PDB entry 4KHR | X-ray diffraction, 2.45 A resolution | chain A

# Chain A
Molecule: NS5B RNA-dependent RNA polymerase
Organism: Hepatitis C virus subtype 1a
Notes: EC 2.7.7.48; fragment: hcv ns5b gt1a c316y 1-571
UniProt: B1PPP0 (B1PPP0_9HEPC); residues 1-570 here correspond to UniProt positions 2421-2990 (UniProt number = residue number + 2420)
Sequence (579 residues; each row starts with the number of its first residue; numbering starts at 0):
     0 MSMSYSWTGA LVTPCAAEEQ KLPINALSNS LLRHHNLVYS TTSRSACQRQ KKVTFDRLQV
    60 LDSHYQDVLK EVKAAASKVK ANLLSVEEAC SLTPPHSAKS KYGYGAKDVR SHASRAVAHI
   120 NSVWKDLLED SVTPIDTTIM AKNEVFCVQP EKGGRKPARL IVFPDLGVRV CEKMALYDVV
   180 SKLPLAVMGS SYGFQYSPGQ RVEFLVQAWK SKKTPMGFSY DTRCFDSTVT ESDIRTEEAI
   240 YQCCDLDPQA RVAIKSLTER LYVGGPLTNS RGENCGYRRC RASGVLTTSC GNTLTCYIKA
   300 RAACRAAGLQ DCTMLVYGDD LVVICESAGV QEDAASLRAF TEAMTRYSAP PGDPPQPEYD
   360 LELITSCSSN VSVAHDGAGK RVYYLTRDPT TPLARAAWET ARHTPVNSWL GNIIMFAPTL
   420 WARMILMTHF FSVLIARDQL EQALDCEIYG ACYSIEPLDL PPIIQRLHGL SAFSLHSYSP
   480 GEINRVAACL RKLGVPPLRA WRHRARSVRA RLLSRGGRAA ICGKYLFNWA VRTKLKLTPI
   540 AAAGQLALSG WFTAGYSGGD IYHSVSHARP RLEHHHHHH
Unresolved in the structure: 0, 563-578
Sequence notes: expression tag (0, 571-578); variant Ser5 (Thr2425 in B1PPP0), Val11 (Ile2431 in B1PPP0), Ala546 (Asp2966 in B1PPP0); engineered mutation Tyr101 (Phe2521 in B1PPP0), Ser110 (Cys2530 in B1PPP0), Ser113 (Arg2533 in B1PPP0), Arg114 (Lys2534 in B1PPP0), Tyr316 (Cys2736 in B1PPP0)
Residues lining bound ligands: gsk5852 (1PV; [4-({[5-cyclopropyl-2-(4-fluorophenyl)-3-(methylcarbamoyl)-1-benzofuran-6-yl](methylsulfonyl)amino}methyl)-2-fluorophenyl]boronic acid): Pro197, Arg200, Leu204, Leu314, Val315, Tyr316, Asp319, Leu320, Val321, Leu360, Ile363, Ser365, Cys366, Ser368, Asn369, Leu384, Met414, Phe415, Tyr448

# In short
Chain A binds gsk5852.
Chain A is NS5B RNA-dependent RNA polymerase (Hepatitis C virus subtype 1a); the structure, HCV NS5B GT1A
C316Y with GSK5852, was determined by X-ray diffraction (same publication as 4KE5, 4KHM, 4KAI, 4KB7 and 4KBI).
